4D0N - chains A and B; structure by X-ray diffraction, 2.10 A resolution.

== Chain A ==
Molecule: Transforming protein rhoa
From: Homo sapiens
Notes: EC 3.6.5.2
UniProt: P61586 (RHOA_HUMAN); residues 1-184 here = UniProt positions 1-184
Chain sequence (185 residues; each row starts with the number of its first residue; numbering starts at 0):
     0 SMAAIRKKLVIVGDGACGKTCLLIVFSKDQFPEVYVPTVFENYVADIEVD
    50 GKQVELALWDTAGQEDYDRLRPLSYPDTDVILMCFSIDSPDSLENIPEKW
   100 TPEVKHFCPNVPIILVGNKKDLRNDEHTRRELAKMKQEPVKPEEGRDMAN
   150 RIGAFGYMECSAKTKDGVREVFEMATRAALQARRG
Unresolved in the structure: 0-2, 182-184
Sequence notes: expression tag (0)
Ligand contacts: GDP (guanosine-5'-diphosphate): Asp13, Gly14, Ala15, Cys16, Gly17, Lys18, Thr19, Cys20, Ala61, Glu64, Lys118, Asp120, Leu121, Ser160, Ala161, Lys162
Curated features (UniProtKB/Swiss-Prot):
  - region: Ala61 to Asp78 (Switch II region)
  - motif: Tyr34 to Tyr42 (Effector region)
  - binding site (GTP): Gly12 to Thr19, Phe30 to Thr37, Asp59 to Gln63, Asn117 to Asp120, Ser160 to Lys162
  - modified residue: Tyr34 (Microbial infection: O-AMP-tyrosine), Thr37 (Microbial infection: O-AMP-threonine), Asn41 (Microbial infection: ADP-ribosylasparagine), Gln63 (5-glutamyl serotonin)
  - glycosylation: Tyr34 (Microbial infection: O-linked (GlcNAc) tyrosine), Thr37 (Microbial infection: O-alpha-linked (GlcNAc) threonine)
  - cross-link: Lys135 (Glycyl lysine isopeptide (Lys-Gly) (interchain with G-Cter in ubiquitin))
  - natural variant: Glu47 (E47K: In EDFAOB), Pro71 (P71S: In EDFAOB)
  - mutagenesis: Gly14 (G14V: Increased Rho protein signal transduction. Constitutively active), Thr19 (T19N: Decreased Rho protein signal transduction. Decreased substrate adhesion-dependent cell spreading. Decreased stress fibers assembly. Decreased cytoplasmic microtubule organization), Tyr34 (Y34A: Abolishes interaction with DGKQ; Y34F: Abolishes AMPylation by Haemophilus IbpA), Thr37 (T37A: Abolished monoglucosylation by C.difficile toxin TcdA. Abolished O-GlcNAcylation by C.novyi toxin TcdA), Gln63 (Q63L: Causes constitutive activation), Lys135 (K135R: Reduced FBXL19-mediated ubiquitination and subsequent degradation)

== Chain B ==
Molecule: A-kinase anchor protein 13
From: Homo sapiens
Notes: fragment: rhogef domain, residues 1968-2338
UniProt: Q12802 (AKP13_HUMAN); residues 1972-2342 here correspond to UniProt positions 1968-2338 (UniProt number = residue number - 4)
Chain sequence (373 residues; numbered 1970 to 2342; the number before each row is that of its first residue):
  1970 SMSKQLEAESWSRIIDSKFLKQQKKDVVKRQEVIYELMQTEFHHVRTLKI
  2020 MSGVYSQGMMADLLFEQQMVEKLFPCLDELISIHSQFFQRILERKKESLV
  2070 DKSEKNFLIKRIGDVLVNQFSGENAERLKKTYGKFCGQHNQSVNYFKDLY
  2120 AKDKRFQAFVKKKMSSSVVRRLGIPECILLVTQRITKYPVLFQRILQCTK
  2170 DNEVEQEDLAQSLSLVKDVIGAVDSKVASYEKKVRLNEIYTKTDSKSIMR
  2220 MKSGQMFAKEDLKRKKLVRDGSVFLKNAAGRLKEVQAVLLTDILVFLQEK
  2270 DQKYIFASLDQKSTVISLKKLIVREVAHEEKGLFLISMGMTDPEMVEVHA
  2320 SSKEERNSWIQIIQDTINTLNRD
Unresolved in the structure: 2341-2342
Sequence notes: expression tag (1970-1971)
From the paper describing this entry:
  - mutagenesis - R2163A: unchanged catalytic activity with Transforming protein rhoa (chain A)

== How chain A and chain B interact ==
Contacting residue pairs (55):
  Arg5(A) with Arg2139(B)
  Lys7(A) with Leu2148(B)
  Tyr34(A) with Glu2001(B); Val2002(B); Glu2005(B), hydrogen bond; Arg2163(B), hydrogen bond
  Val35(A) with Arg2163(B), hydrogen bond (backbone-side chain)
  Pro36(A) with Glu2005(B); Arg2163(B)
  Thr37(A) with Val2002(B); Glu2005(B), hydrogen bond (backbone-side chain); Val2159(B); Leu2160(B); Arg2163(B), hydrogen bond
  Val38(A) with Glu2005(B), hydrogen bond (backbone-side chain)
  Phe39(A) with Lys2156(B), hydrogen bond (backbone-side chain)
  Glu40(A) with Thr2009(B); His2012(B), salt bridge; Leu2149(B)
  Asn41(A) with Arg2140(B), hydrogen bond (side chain-backbone); Leu2149(B)
  Val43(A) with Arg2139(B); Arg2140(B)
  Asp45(A) with Arg2139(B), salt bridge
  Glu54(A) with Arg2139(B), salt bridge
  Trp58(A) with Glu2145(B); Leu2148(B), hydrophobic; Leu2149(B); Gln2152(B)
  Asp59(A) with Gln2152(B), hydrogen bond (backbone-side chain)
  Gly62(A) with Thr2155(B)
  Gln63(A) with Gln2152(B); Thr2155(B)
  Tyr66(A) with Thr2155(B); Lys2186(B); Ile2189(B); Asp2193(B)
  Asp67(A) with Asp2193(B), hydrogen bond (backbone-side chain)
  Arg68(A) with Asp2193(B), salt bridge; Val2196(B); Ala2197(B); Glu2200(B)
  Leu69(A) with Cys2105(B), hydrophobic; Ile2189(B), hydrophobic; Asp2193(B), hydrogen bond (backbone-side chain); Val2196(B), hydrophobic
  Leu72(A) with Cys2105(B); His2108(B), hydrogen bond (backbone-side chain); Asn2109(B); Leu2148(B); Thr2151(B)
  Ser73(A) with Leu2148(B); Gln2152(B), hydrogen bond
  Pro75(A) with Asn2109(B)
  Asp76(A) with Lys2116(B), salt bridge
Also at the interface, not in a pair above, chain A (27 interface residues in all): Lys27, Tyr42
Also at the interface, not in a pair above, chain B (32 interface residues in all): Glu1978, Val2112, Gly2190, Val2192, Ser2194
The authors on this interface:
  - specific contacts: Tyr34(A)-Glu2005(B), Tyr34(A)-Glu2001(B) (hydrophobic contact), Val35(A)-Arg2163(B) (backbone contact), Thr37(A)-Glu2005(B), Val38(A)-Leu2160(B) (hydrophobic contact), Val38(A)-Glu2005(B) (backbone contact), Phe39(A)-Lys2156(B) (backbone contact), Glu40(A)-His2012(B) (hydrogen bond), Asp59(A)-Gln2152(B) (backbone contact), Tyr66(A)-Ile2189(B), Arg68(A)-Asp2193(B) (hydrogen bond), Leu69(A)-Ile2189(B), Leu69(A)-Val2196(B), Thr2009(B)-Val38(A) (hydrophobic contact), Cys2105(B)-Leu69(A), Thr2155(B)-Tyr66(A), Val2159(B)-Val38(A) (hydrophobic contact), Arg2163(B)-Thr37(A) (hydrogen bond), Val2192(B)-Leu69(A)

== Overview ==
27 residues of chain A face 32 of chain B across their interface, with 13 hydrogen bonds and 5 salt bridges.
Polar contacts include Glu40(A)-His2012(B), Asp45(A)-Arg2139(B) and Glu54(A)-Arg2139(B). The paper describes
contacts between Tyr34(A) and Glu2005(B), Thr37(A) and Glu2005(B) and Tyr66(A) and Ile2189(B) among others;
hydrophobic contacts between Tyr34(A) and Glu2001(B), Val38(A) and Leu2160(B) and Thr2009(B) and Val38(A)
among others; backbone contacts between Val35(A) and Arg2163(B), Val38(A) and Glu2005(B) and Phe39(A) and
Lys2156(B) among others. The paper reports that R2163A of chain B leaves catalytic activity with Transforming
protein rhoa (chain A) unchanged.
Chain A is Transforming protein rhoa and chain B is A-kinase anchor protein 13, both from Homo sapiens; the
structure, AKAP13 (AKAP-Lbc) RhoGEF domain in complex with RhoA, was determined by X-ray diffraction together
with 4D0O from the same study.
